8FYD - chains A and D of the 10 polymer chains in the assembly; structure by electron microscopy, 3.90 A resolution.

== Chain A (and D) ==
Protein: Cas2-DEDDh
Notes: chain D of this document is another copy of the same molecule, construct and numbering; everything in this record applies to it too
Chain sequence (289 residues; numbered 1 to 289; the number before each row is that of its first residue):
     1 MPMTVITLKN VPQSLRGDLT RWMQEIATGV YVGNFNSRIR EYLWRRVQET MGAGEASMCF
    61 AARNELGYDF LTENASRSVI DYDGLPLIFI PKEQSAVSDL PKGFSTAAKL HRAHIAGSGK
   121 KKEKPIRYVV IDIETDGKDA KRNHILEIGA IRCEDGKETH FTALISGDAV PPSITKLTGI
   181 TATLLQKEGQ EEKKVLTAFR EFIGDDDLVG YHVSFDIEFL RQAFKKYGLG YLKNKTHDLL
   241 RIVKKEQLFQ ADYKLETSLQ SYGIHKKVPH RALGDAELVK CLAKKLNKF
Unresolved in the structure: 94-289

== Interface between chain A and chain D ==
Contacting residue pairs - 45 pairs, chain A then chain D:
  Met3(A) with Met3(D), hydrophobic; Cys59(D), hydrophobic
  Val5(A) with Val32(D), hydrophobic
  Thr7(A) with Ile26(D); Ala27(D)
  Gln24(A) with Leu66(D); Tyr68(D), hydrogen bond; Pro86(D), hydrogen bond (side chain-backbone); Leu87(D); Ile88(D), hydrogen bond (side chain-backbone)
  Glu25(A) with Arg77(D), hydrogen bond (backbone-side chain); Ile88(D)
  Ile26(A) with Phe70(D), hydrophobic; Arg77(D)
  Ala27(A) with Thr7(D); Arg77(D), hydrogen bond (backbone-side chain)
  Thr28(A) with Arg77(D)
  Val30(A) with Val30(D), hydrophobic
  Val32(A) with Tyr68(D)
  Gly33(A) with Tyr68(D)
  Asn34(A) with Leu66(D), hydrogen bond (side chain-backbone); Gly67(D), hydrogen bond (side chain-backbone); Tyr68(D)
  Cys59(A) with Met3(D), hydrophobic; Val32(D), hydrophobic
  Phe60(A) with Met3(D)
  Ala61(A) with Met3(D)
  Leu66(A) with Asn34(D), hydrogen bond (backbone-side chain)
  Gly67(A) with Asn34(D)
  Tyr68(A) with Met3(D), hydrophobic; Val32(D), hydrogen bond (side chain-backbone); Gly33(D); Asn34(D)
  Phe70(A) with Gln24(D); Ile26(D), hydrophobic; Val32(D), hydrophobic
  Arg77(A) with Glu25(D), salt bridge; Ile26(D), hydrogen bond (side chain-backbone); Ala27(D); Thr28(D)
  Pro86(A) with Gln24(D), hydrogen bond (backbone-side chain)
  Leu87(A) with Gln24(D)
  Ile88(A) with Gln24(D), hydrogen bond (backbone-side chain); Glu25(D); Ile26(D), hydrophobic
Interface residues without a listed pair, chain A (24 interface residues in all): Glu65
Interface residues without a listed pair, chain D (25 interface residues in all): Val5, Ser57, Phe60, Ala61, Ile90

== Summary ==
24 residues of chain A and 25 residues of chain D are in contact, with 12 hydrogen bonds and 1 salt bridge.
Among the polar pairs are Arg77(A)-Glu25(D), Gln24(A)-Tyr68(D) and Gln24(A)-Pro86(D).
Both chains are Cas2-DEDDh. Entry 8FYD (Cryo-EM structure of Cas1:Cas2-DEDDh:half-site integration complex
bent CRISPR repeat conformation) was determined by electron microscopy (same publication as 8FY9, 8FYA, 8FYB
and 8FYC).
